Entry 7X3W (electron microscopy, 3.10 A resolution); this record covers chains H and I of the 11 polymer chains in the assembly.

Chain H:
Protein: Histone H2B 1.1
From: Xenopus laevis
Reference sequence: P02281 (H2B11_XENLA); residues -3 to 122 here correspond to UniProt positions 1-126 (UniProt number = residue number + 4)
Sequence (126 residues; numbered -3 to 122; the number before each row is that of its first residue; numbers below 1 keep their minus sign (Met-3 is residue -3)):
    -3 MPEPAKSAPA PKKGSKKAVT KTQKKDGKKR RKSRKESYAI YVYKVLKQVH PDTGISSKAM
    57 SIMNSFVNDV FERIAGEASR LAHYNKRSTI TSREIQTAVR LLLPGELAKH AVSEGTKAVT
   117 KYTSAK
Unresolved in the structure: -3 to 28, 122
Curated features (UniProtKB/Swiss-Prot):
  - modified residue: Lys2 (N6-acetyllysine), Lys9 (N6-acetyllysine), Ser11 (Phosphoserine), Lys12 (N6-acetyllysine), Lys17 (N6-acetyllysine)
  - glycosylation: Ser109 (O-linked (GlcNAc) serine)
  - cross-link: Lys117 (Glycyl lysine isopeptide (Lys-Gly) (interchain with G-Cter in ubiquitin))

Chain I:
Molecule: 147-nt DNA strand
Sequence (147 nucleotides; row label = number of the first residue in the row):
     1 CTGGAGAATC CCGGTGCCGA GGCCGCTCAA TTGGTCGTAG ACAGCTCTAG CACCGCTTAA
    61 ACGCACGTAC GCGCTGTCCC CCGCGTTTTA ACCGCCAAGG GGATTACTCC CTAGTCTCCA
   121 GGCACGTGTC AGATATATAC ATCCTGA
Unresolved in the structure: 1

How chain H and chain I interact:
Residue-residue contacts - 14 pairs, chain H then chain I:
  Ser29(H) with DT104(I), phosphate contact
  Arg30(H) with DC28(I), sugar contact
  Tyr39(H) with DG21(I), phosphate contact; DG22(I), phosphate contact
  Gly50(H) with DG21(I), phosphate contact
  Ile51(H) with DA20(I), sugar contact; DG21(I), phosphate contact
  Ser52(H) with DA20(I), phosphate contact
  Ser53(H) with DA20(I), hydrogen bond to the phosphate
  Arg83(H) with DG40(I), phosphate contact; DA41(I), salt bridge to the phosphate
  Ser84(H) with DA39(I), sugar contact; DG40(I), hydrogen bond to the phosphate
  Thr85(H) with DG40(I), hydrogen bond to the phosphate
Other interface residues (no listed pair), chain I (9 interface residues in all): DT27

In short:
Chain H and chain I form an interface of 10 and 9 residues respectively, with 3 hydrogen bonds and 1 salt
bridge. Polar pairs include Ser53(H)-DA20(I), Ser84(H)-DG40(I) and Thr85(H)-DG40(I).
Here chain H is Histone H2B 1.1 (Xenopus laevis) and chain I is a 147-nt DNA strand. Entry 7X3W (Cryo-EM
structure of ISW1-N1 nucleosome) was determined by electron microscopy, deposited together with 7X3T, 7X3V and
7X3X.
